PDB entry 2C4C | X-ray diffraction, 2.90 A resolution | chain A

# Chain A
Molecule: NEDD9-interacting protein with calponin homology and lim domains
Organism: Mus musculus
UniProt: Q8VDP3 (MICA1_MOUSE); residues 1-489 here = UniProt positions 1-489
Sequence (497 residues; numbered -7 to 489; the number before each row is that of its first residue; numbers below 1 keep their minus sign (Met-7 is residue -7)):
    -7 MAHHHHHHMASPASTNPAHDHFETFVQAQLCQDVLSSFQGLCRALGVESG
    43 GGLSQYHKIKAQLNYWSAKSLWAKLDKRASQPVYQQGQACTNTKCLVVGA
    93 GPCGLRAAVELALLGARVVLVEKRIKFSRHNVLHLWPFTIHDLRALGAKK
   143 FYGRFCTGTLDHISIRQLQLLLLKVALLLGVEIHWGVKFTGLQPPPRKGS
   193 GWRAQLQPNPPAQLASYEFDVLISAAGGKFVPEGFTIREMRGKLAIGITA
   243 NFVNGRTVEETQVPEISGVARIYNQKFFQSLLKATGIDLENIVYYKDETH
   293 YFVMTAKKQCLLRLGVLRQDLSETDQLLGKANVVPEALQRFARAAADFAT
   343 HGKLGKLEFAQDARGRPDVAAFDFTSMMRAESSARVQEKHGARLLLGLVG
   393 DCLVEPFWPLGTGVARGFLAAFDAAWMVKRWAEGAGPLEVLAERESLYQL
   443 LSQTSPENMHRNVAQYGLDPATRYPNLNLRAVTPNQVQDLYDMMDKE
Unresolved in the structure: -7 to 6, 260-264, 488-489
Curated features (UniProtKB/Swiss-Prot):
  - binding site (FAD): Cys95, Glu114 to Arg116, Arg121 to Asn123, Phe181, Tyr293, Asp393
  - modified residue: Thr475 (Phosphothreonine)
Ligand contacts: FAD (flavin-adenine dinucleotide): Val90, Gly91, Ala92, Gly93, Pro94, Cys95, Gly96, Val113, Glu114, Lys115, Arg116, Arg121, Asn123, Val124, Leu125, His126, Val179, Lys180, Phe181, Ala217, Ala218, Gly219, Phe222, Thr241, Tyr293, Val391, Gly392, Asp393, Pro398, Trp400, Gly403, Thr404, Gly405, Val406
From the paper describing this entry:
  - binding site for flavin-adenine dinucleotide: His126, Tyr293, Trp400

# Summary
Ligands of chain A: flavin-adenine dinucleotide. UniProt lists 10 FAD-binding residues. From the paper: a
binding site for flavin-adenine dinucleotide at His126, Tyr293 and Trp400.
Chain A is NEDD9-interacting protein with calponin homology and lim domains (Mus musculus); the structure,
Crystal structure of the NADPH-treated monooxygenase domain of MICAL, was determined by X-ray diffraction
(same publication as 2BRY).
